PDB entry 6MB0 | X-ray diffraction, 1.55 A resolution | chain A

[Chain A]
Molecule: Glycylpeptide N-tetradecanoyltransferase
Source organism: Plasmodium vivax
Notes: EC 2.3.1.97
Reference sequence: A0A1G4HIY1 (A0A1G4HIY1_PLAVI); residues 27-410 here = UniProt positions 27-410
Amino-acid sequence (405 residues; numbered 6 to 410; the number before each row is that of its first residue):
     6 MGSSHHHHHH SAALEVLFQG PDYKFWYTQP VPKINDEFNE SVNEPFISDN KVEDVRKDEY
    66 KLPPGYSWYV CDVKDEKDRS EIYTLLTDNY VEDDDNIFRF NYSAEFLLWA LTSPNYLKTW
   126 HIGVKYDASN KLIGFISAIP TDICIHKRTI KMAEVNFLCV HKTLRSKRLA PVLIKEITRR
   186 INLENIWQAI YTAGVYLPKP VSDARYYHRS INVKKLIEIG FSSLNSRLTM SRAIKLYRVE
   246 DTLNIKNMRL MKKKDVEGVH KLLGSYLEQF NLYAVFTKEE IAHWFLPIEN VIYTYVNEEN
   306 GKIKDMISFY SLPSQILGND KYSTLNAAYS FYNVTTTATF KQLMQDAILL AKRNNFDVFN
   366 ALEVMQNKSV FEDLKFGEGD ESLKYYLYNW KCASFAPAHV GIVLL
Disordered / not traced: 6-25
Construct notes: expression tag (6-26); engineered mutation Glu386 (Gly in A0A1G4HIY1)
Small-molecule neighbours:
  - JCY (1-(5-{4-fluoro-2-[2-(1,3,5-trimethyl-1H-pyrazol-4-yl)ethoxy]phenyl}-1-methyl-1H-indazol-3-yl)-N,N-dimethylmethanamine): Tyr95, Val96, Glu97, Asp98, Phe103, Arg104, Phe105, Tyr107, Asn161, Thr197, Ala198, Gly199, Tyr211, His213, Phe226, Ser319, Leu330, Tyr334, Asn365, Ala366, Leu367, Glu386, Leu388, Leu409, Leu410
  - tetradec-13-ynoic acid - coa thioester (YNC): Tyr28, Lys29, Phe30, Trp31, Asn94, Tyr95, Val96, Val160, Asn161, Phe162, Leu163, Cys164, Val165, Leu169, Arg170, Ser171, Lys172, Arg173, Leu174, Ala175, Pro176, Ile179, Ile182, Thr183, Ile186, Asn187, Ile191, Trp192, Gln193, Ala194, Tyr196, Thr197, Ala198, Val200, Leu202, Tyr393
Reported in the primary citation:
  - conformationally variable residues (side-chain flip): Tyr211, His213, Glu386

[Summary]
Chain A binds tetradec-13-ynoic acid - coa thioester and compound JCY. The paper reports conformational
variability at Tyr211, His213 and Glu386.
Chain A is Glycylpeptide N-tetradecanoyltransferase (Plasmodium vivax); the structure, Crystal structure of
N-myristoyl transferase (NMT) G386E mutant from Plasmodium vivax in complex with inhibitor IMP-1002, was
determined by X-ray diffraction (same publication as 6MAY, 6MAZ and 6MB1).
